Entry 9OLJ (electron microscopy, 3.52 A resolution); this record covers chains C and D of the 7 polymer chains in the assembly.

[Chain C (and D)]
Protein: Vesicle-fusing ATPase
Source organism: Cricetulus griseus
Notes: EC 3.6.4.6; chain D of this document is another copy of the same molecule, construct and numbering; everything in this record applies to it too
UniProt: P18708 (NSF_CRIGR); residue numbers follow UniProt; this construct covers 1-744
Sequence (747 residues; row label = number of the first residue in the row; numbers below 1 keep their minus sign (Gly-2 is residue -2)):
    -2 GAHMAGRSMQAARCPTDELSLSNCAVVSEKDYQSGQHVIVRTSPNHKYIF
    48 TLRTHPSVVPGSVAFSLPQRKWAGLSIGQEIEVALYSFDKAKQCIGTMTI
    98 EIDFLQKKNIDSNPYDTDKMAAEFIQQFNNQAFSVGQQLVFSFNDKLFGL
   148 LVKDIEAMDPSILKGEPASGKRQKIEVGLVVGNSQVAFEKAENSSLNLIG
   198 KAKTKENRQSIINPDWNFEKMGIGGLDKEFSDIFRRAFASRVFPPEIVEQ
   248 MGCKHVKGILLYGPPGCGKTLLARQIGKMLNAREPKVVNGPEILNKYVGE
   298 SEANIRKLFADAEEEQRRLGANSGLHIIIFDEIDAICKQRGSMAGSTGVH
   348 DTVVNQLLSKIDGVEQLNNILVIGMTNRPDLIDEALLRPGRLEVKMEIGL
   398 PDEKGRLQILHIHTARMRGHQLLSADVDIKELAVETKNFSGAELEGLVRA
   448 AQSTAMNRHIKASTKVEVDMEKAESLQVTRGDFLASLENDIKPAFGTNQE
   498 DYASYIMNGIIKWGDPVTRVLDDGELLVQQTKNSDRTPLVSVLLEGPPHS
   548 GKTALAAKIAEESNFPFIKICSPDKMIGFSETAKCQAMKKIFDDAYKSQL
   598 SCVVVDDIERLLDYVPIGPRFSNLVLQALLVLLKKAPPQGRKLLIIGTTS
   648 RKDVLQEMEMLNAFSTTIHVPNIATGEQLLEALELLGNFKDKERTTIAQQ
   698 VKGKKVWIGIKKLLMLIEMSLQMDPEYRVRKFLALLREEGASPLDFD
Unresolved in the structure: -2 to 203, 741-744 (chain D: -2 to 204, 741-744)
Sequence notes: expression tag (-2 to 0)
Ion coordination: Mg2+: Thr550 (together with ATP)
Small-molecule neighbours:
  - ADP (adenosine-5'-diphosphate): Gly219, Ile220, Gly221, Gly263, Cys264, Gly265, Lys266, Thr267, Leu268, Ile406, His410, Gly438, Ala439, Glu442
  - ATP (adenosine-5'-triphosphate): Met504, Asn505, Gly506, Ile507, Ile508, Trp510, Val514, Pro545, His546, Ser547, Gly548, Lys549, Thr550, Ala551, Ile707, Lys708
UniProt features mapped onto this chain:
  - binding site (ATP): Asn505 to Trp510, Pro545 to Leu552
  - binding site (Mg(2+)): Thr550
  - modified residue: Lys105 (N6-acetyllysine), Ser207 (Phosphoserine), Tyr259 (Phosphotyrosine), Ser569 (Phosphoserine)
From the paper describing this entry:
  - post-translational modification sites: Ser207 (citing earlier work)

[Interface between chain C and chain D]
Contacting residue pairs (72; chain C residue first):
  Pro211(C) - Lys462(D)  hydrogen bond (backbone-side chain)
  Asp212(C) - Lys462(D)
  Trp213(C) - Lys462(D)
  Trp213(C) - Val463(D)  hydrophobic
  Asn214(C) - Ser460(D)
  Asn214(C) - Thr461(D)
  Phe215(C) - Ser460(D)
  Glu216(C) - Ser460(D)
  Glu216(C) - Thr461(D)
  Arg232(C) - Thr451(D)  hydrogen bond
  Arg232(C) - Asn454(D)
  Arg232(C) - Asp487(D)  salt bridge
  Arg233(C) - Asp487(D)  salt bridge
  Phe240(C) - Met453(D)  hydrophobic
  Phe240(C) - Ala470(D)  hydrophobic
  Ile244(C) - Ala470(D)
  Ile244(C) - Leu473(D)  hydrophobic
  Glu246(C) - Arg413(D)  hydrogen bond (backbone-side chain)
  Gln247(C) - Arg413(D)  hydrogen bond (backbone-side chain)
  Gln247(C) - His417(D)
  Met248(C) - Leu419(D)  hydrophobic
  Met248(C) - Gln449(D)
  Met248(C) - Leu473(D)  hydrophobic
  Gly249(C) - Gln449(D)
  Lys251(C) - Arg446(D)  hydrogen bond (backbone-side chain)
  Val295(C) - Asn292(D)
  Val295(C) - Lys293(D)
  Glu297(C) - Lys293(D)
  Glu299(C) - Pro288(D)
  Arg337(C) - Asn374(D)
  Arg337(C) - Arg375(D)
  Ser343(C) - Ala341(D)
  Ser343(C) - Gly342(D)  hydrogen bond (backbone-backbone)
  Gly345(C) - Ala341(D)
  Thr349(C) - Pro288(D)
  Asn352(C) - Glu329(D)
  Asn352(C) - Asp331(D)
  Asn352(C) - Ala332(D)
  Gln353(C) - Asn286(D)  hydrogen bond (side chain-backbone)
  Ser356(C) - Asn286(D)
  Gly360(C) - Arg271(D)  hydrogen bond (backbone-side chain)
  Val361(C) - Thr267(D)
  Val361(C) - Arg271(D)  hydrogen bond (backbone-side chain)
  Gln363(C) - Arg271(D)
  Pro386(C) - Glu440(D)
  Pro386(C) - Arg446(D)
  Glu390(C) - Gly443(D)
  Glu390(C) - Arg446(D)  salt bridge
  Leu523(C) - Lys728(D)
  Gln526(C) - Gln719(D)  hydrogen bond
  Gln527(C) - Glu715(D)
  Gln527(C) - Gln719(D)
  Ser531(C) - Glu715(D)
  Asp532(C) - Glu715(D)
  Arg533(C) - Leu683(D)
  Arg533(C) - Asn685(D)  hydrogen bond
  Thr534(C) - Met712(D)
  Thr534(C) - Glu715(D)
  Pro616(C) - Arg617(D)
  Phe618(C) - Arg617(D)
  Asn620(C) - Asp610(D)
  Gln624(C) - Arg607(D)  hydrogen bond
  Gln624(C) - Asp610(D)
  Gln624(C) - Tyr611(D)  hydrogen bond (side chain-backbone)
  Val628(C) - Asp571(D)
  Val628(C) - Ile574(D)  hydrophobic
  Leu629(C) - Ile574(D)  hydrophobic
  Lys632(C) - Asp571(D)
  Glu654(C) - Pro613(D)
  Glu656(C) - Arg648(D)  salt bridge
  Asn659(C) - His546(D)
  Ser662(C) - Lys709(D)
Other interface residues (no listed pair), chain C (67 interface residues in all): Ile209, Phe231, Ser237, Cys250, Val253, Tyr294, Gly296, Arg303, Gly342, Thr344, Asp348, Ala382, Arg385, Asn530, Arg617, Leu621, Leu623, Leu627, Met655
Other interface residues (no listed pair), chain D (72 interface residues in all): Pro262, Gly263, Val284, Gly287, Glu289, Leu291, Asp328, Lys335, Met340, Thr344, Val346, Ala439, Glu442, Ser450, His456, Ile457, Ala459, Val465, Ile488, Asn505, Pro545, Pro570, Phe576, Val612, Ile614, Met716

[Overview]
The interface between chain C and chain D involves 67 residues on one side and 72 on the other, with 13
hydrogen bonds and 4 salt bridges. Polar contacts include Arg232(C)-Asp487(D), Arg233(C)-Asp487(D) and
Glu390(C)-Arg446(D). Ligands of chain C: ATP and ADP. The paper reports a modification site at Ser207(C).
Both chains are Vesicle-fusing ATPase (Cricetulus griseus). Entry 9OLJ (22bin20S complex (NSF-alphaSNAP-2:2
syntaxin-1a:SNAP-25), hydrolyzing, class 18) was determined by electron microscopy together with 9OJR, 9OJU,
9OJZ, 9OK3, 9OK5, 9OKC and 17 further entries from the same study.
